PDB entry 1NZ3 | X-ray diffraction, 1.60 A resolution | chain A

# Chain A
Molecule: Myoglobin
Source organism: Equus caballus
UniProt: P68082 (MYG_HORSE); numbering as in UniProt (aligned over 1-153)
Sequence (153 residues; each row starts with the number of its first residue):
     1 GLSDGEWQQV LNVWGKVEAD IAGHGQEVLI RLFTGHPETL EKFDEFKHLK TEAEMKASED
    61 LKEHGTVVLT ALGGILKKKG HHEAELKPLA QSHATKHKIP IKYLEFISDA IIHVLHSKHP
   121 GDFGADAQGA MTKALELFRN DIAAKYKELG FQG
Differences from the reference sequence: engineered mutation Glu45 (Lys in P68082), Glu63 (Lys in P68082)
Ion coordination: heme Fe near His93 (its only coordinating residue here)
Small-molecule neighbours: heme (HEM): Leu32, Thr39, Lys42, Phe43, Glu45, His64, Val67, Val68, Ala71, Leu72, Leu89, Ser92, His93, Lys96, His97, Ile99, Tyr103, Leu104, Ile107, Phe138

# Summary
Ligands of chain A: heme.
Chain A is Myoglobin (Equus caballus); the structure, K45E-K63E Variant of Horse Heart Myoglobin, was
determined by X-ray diffraction (same publication as 1NZ2, 1NZ4 and 1NZ5).
